Entry 6JNR (X-ray diffraction, 2.30 A resolution); this record covers chains A and C of the 4 polymer chains in the assembly.

Chain A:
Protein: Retinoic acid receptor RXR-alpha
Organism: Homo sapiens
UniProtKB: P19793 (RXRA_HUMAN); the construct lacks a stretch of the UniProt sequence, so the offset changes along the chain: 241-261 = UniProt 224-244; 262-462 = UniProt 262-462
Sequence (243 residues; row label = number of the first residue in the row; a row labelled like 261A-261Q holds insertion residues (261A, then the next letters in order)):
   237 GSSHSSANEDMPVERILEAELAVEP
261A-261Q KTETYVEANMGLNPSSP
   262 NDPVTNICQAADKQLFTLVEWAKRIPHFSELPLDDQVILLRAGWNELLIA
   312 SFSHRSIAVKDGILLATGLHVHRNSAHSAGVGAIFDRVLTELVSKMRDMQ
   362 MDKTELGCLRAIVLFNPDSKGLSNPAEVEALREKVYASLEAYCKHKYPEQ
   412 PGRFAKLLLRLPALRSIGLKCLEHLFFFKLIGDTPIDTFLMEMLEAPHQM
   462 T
Disordered / not traced: 237-245, 261A-261Q, 460-462
Differences from the reference sequence: expression tag (237-240)
Ligand contacts: CU-6PMN (WY5; 7-oxidanyl-2-oxidanylidene-6-(3,5,5,8,8-pentamethyl-6,7-dihydronaphthalen-2-yl)chromene-3-carboxylic acid): Val265, Ile268, Cys269, Ala271, Ala272, Gln275, Trp305, Asn306, Leu309, Ile310, Phe313, Arg316, Ile324, Leu326, Ala327, Val342, Ile345, Phe346, Val349, Cys432, His435, Leu436, Phe439
Curated features (UniProtKB/Swiss-Prot):
  - region: Arg348 to Gly368 (Required for nuclear export)
  - binding site (9-cis-retinoate): Arg316, Ala327
  - binding site (all-trans-retinoate): Arg316, Ala327
  - modified residue (Phosphoserine): Ser261O, Ser261P

Chain C:
Protein: His-lys-ile-leu-his-arg-leu-leu-gln
Sequence (12 residues; row label = number of the first residue in the row):
     1 HKILHRLLQEGS
Disordered / not traced: 10-12

Chain A / chain C interface:
Pairs across the interface - 25 pairs, chain A then chain C:
  Phe277(A) - Leu7(C)  hydrophobic
  Val280(A) - Leu4(C)  hydrophobic
  Val280(A) - Leu7(C)
  Val280(A) - Leu8(C)  hydrophobic
  Lys284(A) - Leu7(C)  hydrogen bond (side chain-backbone)
  Lys284(A) - Leu8(C)
  Lys284(A) - Gln9(C)
  Leu294(A) - His5(C)
  Leu294(A) - Leu8(C)  hydrophobic
  Gln297(A) - Leu8(C)
  Val298(A) - His5(C)
  Val298(A) - Leu8(C)  hydrophobic
  Leu301(A) - Leu8(C)  hydrophobic
  Arg302(A) - His1(C)  hydrogen bond
  Arg302(A) - Leu4(C)
  Thr449(A) - Ile3(C)
  Phe450(A) - Leu4(C)  hydrophobic
  Phe450(A) - Leu7(C)  hydrophobic
  Glu453(A) - His1(C)
  Glu453(A) - Lys2(C)  hydrogen bond (side chain-backbone)
  Glu453(A) - Ile3(C)  hydrogen bond (side chain-backbone)
  Glu453(A) - Leu4(C)  hydrogen bond (side chain-backbone)
  Ala457(A) - His1(C)
  Pro458(A) - His1(C)
  His459(A) - His1(C)  hydrogen bond (backbone-side chain)
Other interface residues (no listed pair), chain A (19 interface residues in all): Glu281, Phe289, Asp295, Met454, Glu456

Overview:
19 residues of chain A and 8 residues of chain C are in contact, with 6 hydrogen bonds. Among the polar pairs
are Lys284(A)-Leu7(C), Arg302(A)-His1(C) and Glu453(A)-Lys2(C). Chain A binds CU-6PMN.
Chain A is Retinoic acid receptor RXR-alpha (Homo sapiens) and chain C is His-lys-ile-leu-his-arg-leu-leu-gln;
the structure, RXRa structure complexed with CU-6PMN and SRC1 peptide, was determined by X-ray diffraction.
